Entry 1K4H (X-ray diffraction, 1.80 A resolution); this record covers chain A.

Chain A:
Molecule: tRNA-guanine-transglycosylase
Source organism: Zymomonas mobilis
Notes: EC 2.4.2.29
UniProtKB: P28720 (TGT_ZYMMO); residues 1-386 here correspond to UniProt positions 0-385 (UniProt number = residue number - 1)
Sequence (386 residues; row label = number of the first residue in the row):
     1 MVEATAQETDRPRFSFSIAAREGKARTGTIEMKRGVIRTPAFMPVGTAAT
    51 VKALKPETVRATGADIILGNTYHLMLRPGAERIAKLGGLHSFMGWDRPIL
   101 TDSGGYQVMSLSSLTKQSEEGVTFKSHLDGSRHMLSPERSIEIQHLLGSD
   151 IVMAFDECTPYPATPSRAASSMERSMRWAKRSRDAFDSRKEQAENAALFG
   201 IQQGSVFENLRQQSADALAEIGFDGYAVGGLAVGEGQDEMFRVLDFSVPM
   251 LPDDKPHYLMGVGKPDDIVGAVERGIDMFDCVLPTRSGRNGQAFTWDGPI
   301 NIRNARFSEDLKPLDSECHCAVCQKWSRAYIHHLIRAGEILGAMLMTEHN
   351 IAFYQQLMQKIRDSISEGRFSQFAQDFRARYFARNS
Disordered / not traced: 1-10, 383-386
Ion coordination: Zn2+: Cys318, Cys320, Cys323, His349
Small-molecule neighbours: APQ (2,6-diamino-8-propylsulfanylmethyl-3H-quinazoline-4-one): Val45, Leu68, Asn70, Asp102, Ser103, Tyr106, Gln107, Asp156, Cys158, Ile201, Gln203, Gly229, Gly230, Leu231, Ala232, Val233, Met260, Gly261, Asp280

Overview:
Chain A binds compound APQ. Cys318, Cys320, Cys323 and His349 form the Zn2+ site.
Chain A is tRNA-guanine-transglycosylase (Zymomonas mobilis); the structure, CRYSTAL STRUCTURE OF TRNA-GUANINE
TRANSGLYCOSYLASE (TGT) COMPLEXED WITH 2,6-Diamino-8-propylsulfanylmethyl-3H-quinazoline-4-one, was determined
by X-ray diffraction together with 1K4G from the same study.
